PDB entry 8SSW | X-ray diffraction, 2.40 A resolution | chains A and C of the 4 polymer chains in the assembly

== Chain A ==
Protein: ATP-dependent RNA helicase DDX3X
Source organism: Homo sapiens
Notes: EC 3.6.4.13
UniProt: O00571 (DDX3X_HUMAN); residue numbers follow UniProt; this construct covers 132-607
Sequence (476 residues; row label = number of the first residue in the row):
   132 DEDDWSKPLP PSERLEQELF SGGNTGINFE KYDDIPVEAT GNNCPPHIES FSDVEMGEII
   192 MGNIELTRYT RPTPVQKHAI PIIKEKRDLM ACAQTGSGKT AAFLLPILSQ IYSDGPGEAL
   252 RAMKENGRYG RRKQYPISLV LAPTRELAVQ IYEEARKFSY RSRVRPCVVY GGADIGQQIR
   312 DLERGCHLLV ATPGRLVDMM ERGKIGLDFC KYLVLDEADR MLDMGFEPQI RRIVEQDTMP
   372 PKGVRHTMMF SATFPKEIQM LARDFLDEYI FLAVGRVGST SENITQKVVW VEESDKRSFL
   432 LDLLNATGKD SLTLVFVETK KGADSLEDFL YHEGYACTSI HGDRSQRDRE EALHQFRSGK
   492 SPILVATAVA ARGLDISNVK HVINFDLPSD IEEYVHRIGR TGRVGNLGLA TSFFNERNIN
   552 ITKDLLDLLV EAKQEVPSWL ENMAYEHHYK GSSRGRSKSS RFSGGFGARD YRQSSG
Not modelled in the structure: 132-133, 407-411, 506-507, 534-537, 581-607
Small-molecule neighbours: ADP (adenosine-5'-diphosphate): Asn155, Thr156, Gly157, Ile158, Phe160, Phe182, Tyr200, Thr201, Arg202, Pro203, Thr204, Gln207, Gln225, Thr226, Gly227, Ser228, Gly229, Lys230, Thr231, Ala232
Swiss-Prot annotation at these positions:
  - region: Pro139 to Gly172 (Interaction with CHUK), Ala250 to Arg259 (Involved in stimulation of ATPase activity by DNA and RNA, nucleic acid binding and unwinding and HIV-1 replication)
  - motif: Glu180 to Lys208 (Q motif), Asp347 to Asp350 (DEAD box)
  - binding site (ATP): Tyr200 to Gln207, Ala224 to Thr231
  - modified residue: Ser181 (Phosphoserine), Ser183 (Phosphoserine), Ser240 (Phosphoserine), Ser269 (Phosphoserine), Ser429 (Phosphoserine), Thr438 (Phosphothreonine), Ser442 (Phosphoserine), Ser456 (Phosphoserine), Thr469 (Phosphothreonine), Ser470 (Phosphoserine), Ser520 (Phosphoserine), Thr542 (Phosphothreonine), Ser543 (Phosphoserine), Arg592 (Omega-N-methylarginine), Ser594 (Phosphoserine), Ser605 (Phosphoserine)
  - cross-link: Lys215 (Glycyl lysine isopeptide (Lys-Gly) (interchain with G-Cter in SUMO2))

== Chain C ==
Molecule: 28-nt RNA strand
Sequence (28 nucleotides; row label = number of the first residue in the row):
     1 CAAGGUCAUU CGCAAGAGUG GCCUUGCG
Not modelled in the structure: 24-28

== Chain A / chain C interface ==
Contacting residue pairs (25; chain A residue first):
  Glu161(A) - U10(C)  hydrogen bond to the sugar
  Asp164(A) - U10(C)  hydrogen bond to the sugar
  Asp164(A) - C11(C)  sugar contact
  Glu180(A) - G12(C)  sugar contact
  Arg202(A) - U10(C)  sugar contact
  Arg202(A) - C11(C)  sugar contact
  Glu449(A) - U19(C)  sugar contact
  Glu449(A) - G20(C)  sugar contact
  Thr450(A) - U19(C)  phosphate contact
  Thr450(A) - G20(C)  phosphate contact
  Lys451(A) - G20(C)  hydrogen bond to the phosphate
  Lys451(A) - G21(C)  phosphate contact
  His472(A) - G21(C)  phosphate contact
  Gly473(A) - G21(C)  hydrogen bond to the phosphate
  Gly473(A) - C22(C)  phosphate contact
  Arg480(A) - C22(C)  salt bridge to the phosphate
  Thr498(A) - G20(C)  phosphate contact
  Thr498(A) - G21(C)  hydrogen bond to the phosphate
  Ala499(A) - G20(C)  sugar contact
  Val500(A) - G21(C)  sugar contact
  Val500(A) - C22(C)  phosphate contact
  His578(A) - A8(C)  sugar contact
  His578(A) - U9(C)  sugar contact
  His579(A) - U9(C)  hydrogen bond to the sugar
  His579(A) - U10(C)  phosphate contact
Other interface residues (no listed pair), chain A (16 interface residues in all): Lys208
Other interface residues (no listed pair), chain C (10 interface residues in all): C13

== Summary ==
Chain A and chain C form an interface of 16 and 10 residues respectively; the contacts include 6 hydrogen
bonds and 1 salt bridge. Polar contacts include Glu161(A)-U10(C), Asp164(A)-U10(C) and His579(A)-U9(C).
Ligands of chain A: ADP.
Chain A is ATP-dependent RNA helicase DDX3X (Homo sapiens) and chain C is a 28-nt RNA strand; the structure,
Crystal structure of DEAD-box RNA helicase DDX3X in complex with ADP at pre-unwound state, was determined by
X-ray diffraction.
